PDB entry 6RJG | electron microscopy, 3.20 A resolution | chains A and D of the 6 polymer chains in the assembly

Chain A:
Molecule: AcrIIA6
From: Streptococcus phage D1811
UniProtKB: A0A2U7VKE8 (A0A2U7VKE8_9CAUD); residues 1-183 here = UniProt positions 1-183
Chain sequence (183 residues; row label = number of the first residue in the row):
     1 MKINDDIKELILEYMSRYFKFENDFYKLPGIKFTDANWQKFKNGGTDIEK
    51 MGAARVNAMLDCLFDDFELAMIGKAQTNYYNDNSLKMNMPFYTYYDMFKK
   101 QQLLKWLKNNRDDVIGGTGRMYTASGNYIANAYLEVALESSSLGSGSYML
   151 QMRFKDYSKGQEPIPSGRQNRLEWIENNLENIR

Chain D:
Molecule: sgRNA
From: Streptococcus thermophilus
Sequence (117 nucleotides; each row starts with the number of its first residue):
     1 GUUGCGUUGAUAAAAGUAUUGUUUUUGUACUCUCAAGAUUCAAUAAUCUU
    51 GCAGAAGCUACAAAGAUAAGGCUUCAUGCCGAAAUCAACACCCUGUCAUU
   101 UUAUGGCAGGGUGUUUU
Disordered / not traced: 1, 34-52, 93-109, 116-117

Interface between chain A and chain D:
Residue-residue contacts (14):
  Gly-117(A) / G71(D)  phosphate contact
  Thr-118(A) / G71(D)  hydrogen bond to the phosphate
  Tyr-128(A) / A69(D)  sugar contact
  Ala-130(A) / A69(D)  sugar contact
  Gln-161(A) / A64(D)  hydrogen bond to the sugar
  Gln-161(A) / G65(D)  sugar contact
  Ser-166(A) / G71(D)  hydrogen bond to the base
  Ser-166(A) / C72(D)  base contact
  Gly-167(A) / C72(D)  hydrogen bond to the phosphate
  Arg-168(A) / U73(D)  hydrogen bond to the phosphate
  Gln-169(A) / C75(D)  hydrogen bond to the base
  Asn-170(A) / U73(D)  hydrogen bond to the base
  Asn-170(A) / C75(D)  hydrogen bond to the base
  Arg-171(A) / C72(D)  salt bridge to the phosphate
Also at the interface, not in a pair above, chain A (13 interface residues in all): Arg-120, Asn-131
Also at the interface, not in a pair above, chain D (8 interface residues in all): G70

In short:
13 residues of chain A and 8 residues of chain D are in contact; the contacts include 8 hydrogen bonds and 1
salt bridge. Polar pairs include Ser-166(A)/G71(D), Gln-169(A)/C75(D) and Asn-170(A)/U73(D).
Chain A is AcrIIA6 (Streptococcus phage D1811) and chain D is sgRNA (Streptococcus thermophilus); the
structure, Cryo-EM structure of St1Cas9-sgRNA-AcrIIA6-tDNA59-ntPAM complex, was determined by electron
microscopy together with 6RJ9, 6RJA and 6RJD from the same study.
